6A35 - chains A and B; structure by X-ray diffraction, 2.65 A resolution.

# Chain A (and B)
Molecule: Putative methylthioribose-1-phosphate isomerase
From: Pyrococcus horikoshii OT3
Notes: EC 5.3.1.23; chain B of this document is another copy of the same molecule, construct and numbering; everything in this record applies to it too
UniProtKB: O58433 (MTNA_PYRHO); residues 1-364 here = UniProt positions 1-364
Sequence (364 residues; each row starts with the number of its first residue):
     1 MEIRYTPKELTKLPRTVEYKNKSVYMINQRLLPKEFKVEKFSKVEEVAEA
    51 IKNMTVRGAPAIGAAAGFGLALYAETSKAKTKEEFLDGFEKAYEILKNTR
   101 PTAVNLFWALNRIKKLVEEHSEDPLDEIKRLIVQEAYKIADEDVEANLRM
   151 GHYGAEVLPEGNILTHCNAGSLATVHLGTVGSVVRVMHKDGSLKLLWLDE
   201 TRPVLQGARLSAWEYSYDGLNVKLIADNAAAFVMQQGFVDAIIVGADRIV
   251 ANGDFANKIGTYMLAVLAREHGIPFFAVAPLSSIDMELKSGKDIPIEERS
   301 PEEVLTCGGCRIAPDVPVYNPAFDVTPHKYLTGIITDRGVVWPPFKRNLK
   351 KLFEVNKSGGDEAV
Disordered / not traced: 357-364

# Interface between chain A and chain B
Cross-chain cystine bridges: Cys-307(A)/Cys-307(B), Cys-310(A)/Cys-310(B)
Pairs across the interface (99):
  Pro-33(A) / Ala-313(B)
  Pro-33(A) / Pro-314(B)
  His-166(A) / Asn-228(B)
  Trp-197(A) / Tyr-319(B)  hydrophobic
  Glu-200(A) / Arg-202(B)  salt bridge
  Glu-200(A) / Val-304(B)
  Thr-201(A) / Asn-228(B)
  Arg-202(A) / Glu-200(B)  salt bridge
  Arg-202(A) / Asn-228(B)  hydrogen bond (backbone-side chain)
  Leu-205(A) / Ile-312(B)  hydrophobic
  Ala-208(A) / Ile-312(B)
  Ala-208(A) / Pro-314(B)
  Arg-209(A) / Ile-312(B)
  Ala-212(A) / Val-316(B)
  Trp-213(A) / Pro-314(B)
  Ser-216(A) / Val-316(B)
  Val-222(A) / Pro-317(B)
  Lys-223(A) / Pro-317(B)
  Lys-223(A) / Val-318(B)
  Lys-223(A) / Tyr-319(B)
  Leu-224(A) / Val-304(B)  hydrophobic
  Leu-224(A) / Ala-313(B)  hydrophobic
  Leu-224(A) / Pro-317(B)  hydrogen bond (backbone-backbone)
  Leu-224(A) / Val-318(B)
  Leu-224(A) / Tyr-319(B)  hydrogen bond (backbone-backbone)
  Ile-225(A) / Tyr-319(B)
  Asp-227(A) / Asn-228(B)  hydrogen bond
  Asn-228(A) / His-166(B)
  Asn-228(A) / Thr-201(B)
  Asn-228(A) / Arg-202(B)  hydrogen bond (side chain-backbone)
  Asn-228(A) / Asp-227(B)  hydrogen bond
  Asn-228(A) / Ile-259(B)  hydrogen bond (side chain-backbone)
  Asn-228(A) / Gly-260(B)
  Asn-228(A) / Met-263(B)
  Ala-229(A) / Ile-259(B)  hydrophobic
  Ala-231(A) / Tyr-262(B)  hydrophobic
  Ala-231(A) / Met-263(B)  hydrophobic
  Phe-232(A) / Ile-259(B)  hydrophobic
  Phe-232(A) / Tyr-319(B)
  Phe-232(A) / Asp-324(B)
  Phe-232(A) / Val-325(B)
  Val-233(A) / Tyr-319(B)  hydrophobic
  Gln-235(A) / Tyr-262(B)
  Gln-235(A) / Val-325(B)  hydrogen bond (side chain-backbone)
  Gln-236(A) / Tyr-319(B)  hydrogen bond
  Ile-259(A) / Asn-228(B)  hydrogen bond (backbone-side chain)
  Ile-259(A) / Ala-229(B)  hydrophobic
  Ile-259(A) / Phe-232(B)  hydrophobic
  Gly-260(A) / Asn-228(B)  hydrogen bond (backbone-backbone)
  Tyr-262(A) / Ala-231(B)
  Tyr-262(A) / Gln-235(B)
  Tyr-262(A) / His-271(B)  hydrogen bond
  Met-263(A) / Asn-228(B)
  Met-263(A) / Ala-231(B)  hydrophobic
  Met-263(A) / Met-263(B)  hydrophobic
  Met-263(A) / Leu-267(B)  hydrophobic
  Val-266(A) / Leu-267(B)  hydrophobic
  Val-266(A) / Glu-270(B)
  Leu-267(A) / Val-266(B)  hydrophobic
  Arg-269(A) / Glu-270(B)  salt bridge
  Glu-270(A) / Val-266(B)
  Glu-270(A) / Tyr-330(B)  hydrogen bond
  His-271(A) / Tyr-262(B)  hydrogen bond
  Val-304(A) / Glu-200(B)
  Val-304(A) / Leu-224(B)  hydrophobic
  Cys-307(A) / Cys-307(B)  disulfide
  Gly-308(A) / Cys-310(B)
  Gly-308(A) / Ile-312(B)
  Gly-309(A) / Cys-310(B)  hydrogen bond (backbone-side chain)
  Cys-310(A) / Cys-307(B)
  Cys-310(A) / Gly-309(B)  hydrogen bond (side chain-backbone)
  Cys-310(A) / Cys-310(B)  disulfide
  Ile-312(A) / Pro-33(B)
  Ile-312(A) / Leu-205(B)  hydrophobic
  Ile-312(A) / Ala-208(B)  hydrophobic
  Ile-312(A) / Arg-209(B)
  Ile-312(A) / Gly-308(B)
  Ala-313(A) / Pro-33(B)
  Ala-313(A) / Leu-224(B)  hydrophobic
  Pro-314(A) / Pro-33(B)
  Pro-314(A) / Ala-208(B)
  Pro-314(A) / Ala-212(B)  hydrophobic
  Pro-314(A) / Trp-213(B)
  Val-316(A) / Ser-216(B)
  Pro-317(A) / Val-222(B)
  Pro-317(A) / Lys-223(B)
  Pro-317(A) / Leu-224(B)  hydrogen bond (backbone-backbone)
  Val-318(A) / Lys-223(B)
  Val-318(A) / Leu-224(B)
  Tyr-319(A) / Trp-197(B)  hydrophobic
  Tyr-319(A) / Lys-223(B)
  Tyr-319(A) / Leu-224(B)  hydrogen bond (backbone-backbone)
  Tyr-319(A) / Ile-225(B)
  Tyr-319(A) / Phe-232(B)
  Tyr-319(A) / Val-233(B)  hydrophobic
  Tyr-319(A) / Gln-236(B)  hydrogen bond
  Asp-324(A) / Phe-232(B)
  Val-325(A) / Gln-235(B)  hydrogen bond (backbone-side chain)
  Tyr-330(A) / Glu-270(B)  hydrogen bond
Also at the interface, not in a pair above, chain A (56 interface residues in all): Pro-203, Ala-226, Phe-238, Ile-296, Leu-305, Pro-321, Phe-323, Pro-327
Also at the interface, not in a pair above, chain B (56 interface residues in all): Pro-203, Ala-226, Phe-238, Arg-269, Ile-296, Leu-305, Pro-321, Pro-327, Lys-329

# Summary
The chain A/chain B interface involves 56 residues from each chain; the contacts include 2 disulfide bonds, 21
hydrogen bonds and 3 salt bridges. Polar pairs include Glu-200(A)/Arg-202(B), Arg-269(A)/Glu-270(B) and
Arg-202(A)/Asn-228(B).
Both chains are Putative methylthioribose-1-phosphate isomerase (Pyrococcus horikoshii OT3). Entry 6A35
(Crystal structure of 5-methylthioribose 1-phosphate isomerase from Pyrococcus horikoshii OT3 - Form II) was
determined by X-ray diffraction together with 6A34 from the same study.
